Entry 7BST (electron microscopy, 4.37 A resolution (low resolution: residue-level contacts below are approximate; hydrogen-bond / salt-bridge calls are withheld)); this record covers chains F and A of the 7 polymer chains in the assembly.

== Chain F ==
Name: Overcome classical restriction gp0.3
Organism: Escherichia phage T7
UniProt: P03775 (OCR_BPT7); residues 0-116 here correspond to UniProt positions 1-117 (UniProt number = residue number + 1)
Amino-acid sequence (117 residues; each row starts with the number of its first residue; numbering starts at 0):
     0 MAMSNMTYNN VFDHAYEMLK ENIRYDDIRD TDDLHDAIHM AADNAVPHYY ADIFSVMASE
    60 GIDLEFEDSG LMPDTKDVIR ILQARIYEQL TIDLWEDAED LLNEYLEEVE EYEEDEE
Unresolved in the structure: 0-4, 111-116

== Chain A ==
Name: Type-1 restriction enzyme EcoR124II specificity protein
Organism: Escherichia coli
UniProt: P10485 (T1S1_ECOLX); residue numbers follow UniProt; this construct covers 1-404
Amino-acid sequence (404 residues; numbered 1 to 404; the number before each row is that of its first residue):
     1 MSEMSYLEKL LDGVEVEWLP LGEITKYEQP TKYLVKAKDY HDTYTIPVLT AGKTFILGYT
    61 NETHGIYQAS KAPVIIFDDF TTANKWVDFD FKAKSSAMKM VTSCDDNKTL LKYVYYWLNT
   121 LPSEFAEGDH KRQWISNYSQ KKIPIPCPDN PEKSLAIQSE IVRILDKFTA LTAELTAELN
   181 MRKKQYNYYR DQLLSFKEGE VEWKTLGEIG KWYGGGTPSK NKIEFWENGS IPWISPKDMG
   241 RTLVDSSEDY ITEEAVLHSS TKLIPANSIA IVVRSSILDK VLPSALIKVP ATLNQDMKAV
   301 IPHENILVKY IYHMIGSRGS DILRAAKKTG GSVASIDSKK LFSFKIPVPN INEQQRIVEI
   361 LDKFDTLTNS ITEGLPREIE LRQKQYEYYR DLLFSFPKPE TVSN
Unresolved in the structure: 1-12, 397-404
Swiss-Prot annotation at these positions:
  - mutagenesis: Leu179 (L179LTAEL: Alters sequence specificity from 5'-GAAN(6)RTCG-3' to 5'-GAAN(7)RTCG-3')

== Chain F / chain A interface ==
Residue-residue contacts - 20 pairs, chain F then chain A:
  Asp31(F) with Gln29(A)
  His34(F) with Gln29(A)
  Asp35(F) with Gln29(A)
  His38(F) with Gln29(A); Lys99(A)
  Asp42(F) with Asp79(A); Phe80(A)
  Glu66(F) with Val35(A); Lys36(A)
  Asp67(F) with Thr50(A); Ser95(A); Ser96(A); Ala97(A)
  Gly69(F) with Thr50(A); Ala51(A); Asp78(A)
  Leu70(F) with Asp78(A)
  Arg79(F) with Lys131(A)
  Gln82(F) with Lys131(A)
  Trp94(F) with Tyr33(A)
Also at the interface, not in a pair above, chain F (15 interface residues in all): Ser68, Thr90, Ile91
Also at the interface, not in a pair above, chain A (19 interface residues in all): Pro30, Ile56, Phe77, Asp129, Ile135

== In short ==
Chain F and chain A form an interface of 15 and 19 residues respectively. UniProt lists one mutagenesis site
on chain A.
Chain F is Overcome classical restriction gp0.3 (Escherichia phage T7) and chain A is Type-1 restriction
enzyme EcoR124II specificity protein (Escherichia coli); the structure, EcoR124I-Ocr in the Intermediate
State, was determined by electron microscopy together with 7BTO, 7BTP, 7BTQ and 7BTR from the same study.
